Entry 8Y3D (electron microscopy, 5.10 A resolution (low resolution: residue-level contacts below are approximate; hydrogen-bond / salt-bridge calls are withheld)); this record covers chains J and N of the 16 polymer chains in the assembly.

[Chain J]
Molecule: 250-nt DNA strand
Sequence (250 nucleotides; row label = number of the first residue in the row):
     1 ATCGAGAATC CCGGTGCCGA GGCCGCTCAA TTGGTCGTAG ACAGCTCTAG CACCGCTTAA
    61 ACGCACGTAC GCGCTGTCCC CCGCGTTTTA ACCGCCAAGG GGATTACTCC CTAGTCTCCA
   121 GGCTCGAGCT CAATTGGTCG TAGACAGCTC TAGCACCGCT TAAACGCACG TACGCGCTGT
   181 CCCCCGCGTT TTAACCGCCA AGGGGATTAC TCCCTAGTCT CCAGGCACGT GTCAGATATA
   241 TACATCCGAT

[Chain N]
Molecule: Histone H2B type 1-J
Source organism: Homo sapiens
Reference sequence: P06899 (H2B1J_HUMAN); residues 0-125 here correspond to UniProt positions 1-126 (UniProt number = residue number + 1)
Sequence (129 residues; numbered -3 to 125; the number before each row is that of its first residue; numbers below 1 keep their minus sign (Gly-3 is residue -3)):
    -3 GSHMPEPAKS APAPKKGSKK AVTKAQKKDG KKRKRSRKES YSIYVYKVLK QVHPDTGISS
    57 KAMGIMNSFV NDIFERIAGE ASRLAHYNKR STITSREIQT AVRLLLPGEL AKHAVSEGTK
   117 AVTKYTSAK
Disordered / not traced: -3 to 31, 124-125
Construct notes: expression tag (-3 to -1)
Swiss-Prot annotation at these positions:
  - modified residue: Pro1 (N-acetylproline), Glu2 (ADP-ribosyl glutamic acid), Lys5 (N6-(2-hydroxyisobutyryl)lysine), Ser6 (ADP-ribosylserine), Lys11 (N6-(beta-hydroxybutyryl)lysine), Lys12 (N6-(2-hydroxyisobutyryl)lysine), Ser14 (Phosphoserine), Lys15 (N6-acetyllysine), Lys16 (N6-(beta-hydroxybutyryl)lysine), Lys20 (N6-(2-hydroxyisobutyryl)lysine), Lys23 (N6-(2-hydroxyisobutyryl)lysine), Lys24 (N6-(2-hydroxyisobutyryl)lysine), Lys34 (N6-(2-hydroxyisobutyryl)lysine), Glu35 (PolyADP-ribosyl glutamic acid), Ser36 (Phosphoserine), Lys43 (N6-(2-hydroxyisobutyryl)lysine), Lys46 (N6-(2-hydroxyisobutyryl)lysine), Lys57 (N6,N6-dimethyllysine), Arg79 (Dimethylated arginine), Lys85 (N6,N6,N6-trimethyllysine) and 6 more in UniProt
  - glycosylation: Ser112 (O-linked (GlcNAc) serine)
  - cross-link (Glycyl lysine isopeptide (Lys-Gly)): Lys5 (interchain with G-Cter in SUMO2), Lys20 (interchain with G-Cter in SUMO2), Lys34 (interchain with G-Cter in ubiquitin), Lys120 (interchain with G-Cter in ubiquitin)

[Interface between chain J and chain N]
Pairs across the interface (14; chain J residue first):
  DG21(J) - Ile54(N)
  DG21(J) - Ser55(N)
  DG21(J) - Ser56(N)
  DG22(J) - Tyr42(N)
  DG22(J) - Gly53(N)
  DG22(J) - Ile54(N)
  DC28(J) - Arg33(N)
  DA29(J) - Arg33(N)
  DA30(J) - Glu35(N)
  DG40(J) - Ser87(N)
  DG40(J) - Thr88(N)
  DA41(J) - Arg86(N)
  DA41(J) - Ser87(N)
  DA41(J) - Thr88(N)
Other interface residues (no listed pair), chain J (9 interface residues in all): DC23, DC42
Other interface residues (no listed pair), chain N (11 interface residues in all): Lys57

[Summary]
The interface between chain J and chain N involves 9 residues on one side and 11 on the other.
Chain J is a 250-nt DNA strand and chain N is Histone H2B type 1-J (Homo sapiens); the structure, Cryo-EM
structure of the overlapping di-nucleosome (intermediate form2), was determined by electron microscopy (same
publication as 8Y3C, 8Y3E and 8Y3F).
